8E94 - chains C and D of the 4 polymer chains in the assembly; structure by electron microscopy, 3.72 A resolution.

== Chain C ==
Molecule: Glutamate receptor ionotropic, NMDA 1
Source organism: Homo sapiens
Reference sequence: Q05586 (NMDZ1_HUMAN); residues 1-847 here = UniProt positions 1-847
Sequence (847 residues; numbered 1 to 847; the number before each row is that of its first residue):
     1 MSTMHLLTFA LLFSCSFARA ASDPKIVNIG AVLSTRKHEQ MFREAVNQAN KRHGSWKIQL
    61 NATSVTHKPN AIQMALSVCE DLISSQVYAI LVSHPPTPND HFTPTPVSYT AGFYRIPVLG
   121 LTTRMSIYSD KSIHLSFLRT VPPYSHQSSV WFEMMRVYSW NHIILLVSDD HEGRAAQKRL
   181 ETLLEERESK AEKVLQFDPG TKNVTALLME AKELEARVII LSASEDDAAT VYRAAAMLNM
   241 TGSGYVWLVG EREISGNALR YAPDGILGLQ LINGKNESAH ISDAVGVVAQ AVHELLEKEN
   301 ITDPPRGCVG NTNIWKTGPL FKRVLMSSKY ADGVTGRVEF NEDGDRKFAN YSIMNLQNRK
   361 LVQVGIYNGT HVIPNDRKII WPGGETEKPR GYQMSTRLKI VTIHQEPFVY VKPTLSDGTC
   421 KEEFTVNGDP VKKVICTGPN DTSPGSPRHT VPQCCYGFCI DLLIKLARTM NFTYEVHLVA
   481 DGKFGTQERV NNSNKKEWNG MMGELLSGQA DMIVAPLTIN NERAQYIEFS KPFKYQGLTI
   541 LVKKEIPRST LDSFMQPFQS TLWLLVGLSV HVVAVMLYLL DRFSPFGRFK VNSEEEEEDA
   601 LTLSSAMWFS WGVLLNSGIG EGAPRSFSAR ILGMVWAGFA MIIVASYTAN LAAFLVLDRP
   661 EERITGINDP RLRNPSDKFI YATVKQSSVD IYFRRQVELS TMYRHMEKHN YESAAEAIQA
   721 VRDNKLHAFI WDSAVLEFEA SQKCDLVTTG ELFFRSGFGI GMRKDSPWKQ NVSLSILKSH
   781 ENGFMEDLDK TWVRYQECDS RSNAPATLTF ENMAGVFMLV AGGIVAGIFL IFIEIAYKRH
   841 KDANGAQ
Disordered / not traced: 1-24, 545-662, 798-847
Disulfides: Cys79-Cys308, Cys420-Cys454, Cys436-Cys455
Glycans and other covalent adducts: N-acetylglucosamine (NAG) linked to Asn61, Asn203, Asn350, Asn368, Asn771
Sequence notes: conflict His5 (Arg in Q05586), Phe9 (Leu in Q05586), Phe17 (Val in Q05586), Ser22 (Cys in Q05586), Asn844 (Arg in Q05586), Gly845 (Arg in Q05586), Ala846 (Lys in Q05586)
Swiss-Prot annotation at these positions:
  - region: Leu603 to Pro624 (Pore-forming)
  - binding site (glycine): Pro516, Thr518, Arg523, Ser688, Asp732
  - glycosylation (N-linked (GlcNAc...) asparagine): Asn61, Asn203, Asn239, Asn276, Asn300, Asn350, Asn368, Asn440, Asn471, Asn491, Asn674, Asn771
  - natural variant: Arg217 (R217W: In NDHMSR), Asp227 (D227H: In NDHMSR; uncertain significance), Arg306 (R306Q: Found in a patient with schizophrenia; uncertain significance), Asp552 (D552E: In NDHMSD), Pro557 (P557R: In NDHMSD), Ser560 (S560SS: In NDHMSD), Gly618 (G618R: In NDHMSD), Gly620 (G620R: In NDHMSD), Ala637 (A637S: In NDHMSD; uncertain significance; A637V: In NDHMSD; uncertain significance), Gly638 (G638A: In NDHMSD; G638V: In NDHMSD), Met641 (M641I: In NDHMSD; M641L: In NDHMSD; M641V: In NDHMSD), Ile642 (I642T: In NDHMSD; uncertain significance), 13 further natural variant entries in UniProt
  - mutagenesis: Ile642 (I642L: Slight decrease in glutamate and glycine agonist potency; mutant channels are activated at 2-fold higher glutamate and glycine concentrations), Val644 (V644M: Increase in glutamate and glycine agonist potency; mutant channels are activated lower glutamate and glycine concentrations), Ala653 (A653G: Increase in glutamate and glycine agonist potency; mutant channels are activated lower glutamate and glycine concentrations), Met813 (M813V: Slight decrease in glycine agonist potency; no effect on glutamate agonist potency)
From the paper describing this entry:
  - post-translational modification sites: Asn368

== Chain D ==
Molecule: Glutamate receptor ionotropic, NMDA 2C
Source organism: Homo sapiens
Reference sequence: Q14957 (NMDE3_HUMAN); residues 26-849 here = UniProt positions 26-849
Sequence (880 residues; numbered -30 to 849; the number before each row is that of its first residue; numbers below 1 keep their minus sign (Met-30 is residue -30)):
   -30 MGTMRLFLLA VLFLFSFARA TGWSHPQFEK GGGSGGGSGG SAWSHPQFEK GALVPRGEQG
    30 MTVAVVFSSS GPPQAQFRAR LTPQSFLDLP LEIQPLTVGV NTTNPSSLLT QICGLLGAAH
    90 VHGIVFEDNV DTEAVAQILD FISSQTHVPI LSISGGSAVV LTPKEPGSAF LQLGVSLEQQ
   150 LQVLFKVLEE YDWSAFAVIT SLHPGHALFL EGVRAVADAS HVSWRLLDVV TLELGPGGPR
   210 ARTQRLLRQL DAPVFVAYCS REEAEVLFAE AAQAGLVGPG HVWLVPNLAL GSTDAPPATF
   270 PVGLISVVTE SWRLSLRQKV RDGVAILALG AHSYWRQHGT LPAPAGDCRV HPGPVSPARE
   330 AFYRHLLNVT WEGRDFSFSP GGYLVQPTMV VIALNRHRLW EMVGRWEHGV LYMKYPVWPR
   390 YSASLQPVVD SRHLTVATLE ERPFVIVESP DPGTGGCVPN TVPCRRQSNH TFSSGDVAPY
   450 TKLCCKGFCI DILKKLARVV KFSYDLYLVT NGKHGKRVRG VWNGMIGEVY YKRADMAIGS
   510 LTINEERSEI VDFSVPFVET GISVMVARSN GTVSPSAFLE PYSPAVWVMM FVMCLTVVAI
   570 TVFMFEYFSP VSYNQNLTRG KKSGGPAFTI GKSVWLLWAL VFNNSVPIEN PRGTTSKIMV
   630 LVWAFFAVIF LASYTANLAA FMIQEQYIDT VSGLSDKKFQ RPQDQYPPFR FGTVPNGSTE
   690 RNIRSNYRDM HTHMVKFNQR SVEDALTSLK MGKLDAFIYD AAVLNYMAGK DEGCKLVTIG
   750 SGKVFATTGY GIAMQKDSHW KRAIDLALLQ FLGDGETQKL ETVWLSGICQ NEKNEVMSSK
   810 LDIDNMAGVF YMLLVAMGLA LLVFAWEHLV YWKLRHSVPN
Disordered / not traced: -30 to 30, 438-446, 538-658, 799-849
Disulfides: Cys82-Cys317, Cys426-Cys453, Cys433-Cys454, Cys743-Cys798
Glycans and other covalent adducts: N-acetylglucosamine (NAG) linked to Asn337
Sequence notes: expression tag (-30 to 25)
Swiss-Prot annotation at these positions:
  - region: Lys601 to Pro620 (Pore-forming)
  - binding site (L-glutamate): Ser509, Thr511, Arg516, Ser687, Thr688, Asp729
  - site: Asn612 (Functional determinant of NMDA receptors)
  - glycosylation (N-linked (GlcNAc...) asparagine): Asn70, Asn73, Asn337, Asn438, Asn539, Asn685
  - natural variant: Arg679 (R679C: Found in a patient with schizophrenia; uncertain significance)
From the paper describing this entry:
  - binding site for the ligand IWB: Ser163, Arg194, Leu196, Asp220, Pro222, Arg467
  - mutagenesis - T756C: decreased signaling in response to MTSET

== Interface between chain C and chain D ==
Residue-residue contacts (26):
  Asn70(C) with Cys317(D), hydrogen bond (side chain-backbone); Arg318(D), hydrogen bond (side chain-backbone); Val319(D); His320(D)
  Ala71(C) with Phe110(D), hydrophobic
  Ile72(C) with Cys82(D), hydrophobic; Cys317(D), hydrophobic
  Cys79(C) with Ser75(D)
  Tyr109(C) with Gln106(D)
  Phe113(C) with Pro74(D), hydrophobic; Ala103(D)
  Tyr114(C) with Pro74(D)
  Lys131(C) with Pro173(D)
  Ser132(C) with Gln106(D)
  Ile133(C) with Gln106(D), hydrogen bond (backbone-side chain); Leu130(D), hydrophobic; Pro132(D)
  Cys308(C) with Asn73(D); Ser75(D), hydrogen bond
  Thr312(C) with Thr71(D), hydrogen bond; Thr72(D), hydrogen bond (side chain-backbone)
  Asn494(C) with Ala188(D)
  Pro670(C) with Gly796(D); Ile797(D)
  Arg671(C) with Ile797(D)
  Glu698(C) with Val792(D)
Other interface residues (no listed pair), chain C (27 interface residues in all): Gln73, Ala75, Leu76, Pro106, Thr110, Leu135, Val309, Gly310, Arg673, Asn674, Ser676
Other interface residues (no listed pair), chain D (26 interface residues in all): Ser76, Leu78, Thr79, Gln114, Thr115, Ser795

== In short ==
27 residues of chain C face 26 of chain D across their interface, with 6 hydrogen bonds. Polar pairs include
Asn70(C)-Cys317(D), Asn70(C)-Arg318(D) and Ile133(C)-Gln106(D). From the paper: a binding site for the ligand
IWB at Ser163(D), Arg194(D) and Leu196(D) among others; T756C of chain D reduces signaling in response to
MTSET.
Chain C is Glutamate receptor ionotropic, NMDA 1 and chain D is Glutamate receptor ionotropic, NMDA 2C, both
from Homo sapiens; the structure, PYD-106-bound Human GluN1a-GluN2C NMDA receptor in intact conformation, was
determined by electron microscopy (same publication as 8E92, 8E93, 8E96, 8E97 and 8E98).
